6C09 - chains A and B of the 4 polymer chains in the assembly; structure by X-ray diffraction, 2.95 A resolution.

# Chain A
Protein: T-cell surface glycoprotein CD1c
From: Homo sapiens
Reference sequence: P29017 (CD1C_HUMAN); residues 1-279 here correspond to UniProt positions 19-297 (UniProt number = residue number + 18)
Sequence (287 residues; each row starts with the number of its first residue; numbers below 1 keep their minus sign (Glu-2 is residue -2)):
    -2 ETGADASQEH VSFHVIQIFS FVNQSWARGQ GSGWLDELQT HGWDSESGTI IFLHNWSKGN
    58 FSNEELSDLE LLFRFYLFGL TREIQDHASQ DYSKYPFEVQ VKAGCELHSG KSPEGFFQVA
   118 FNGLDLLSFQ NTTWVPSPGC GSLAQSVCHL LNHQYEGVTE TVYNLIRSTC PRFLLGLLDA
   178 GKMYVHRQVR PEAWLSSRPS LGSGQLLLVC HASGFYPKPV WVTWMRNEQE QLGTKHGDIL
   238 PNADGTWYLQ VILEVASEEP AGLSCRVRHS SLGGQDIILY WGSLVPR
Disordered / not traced: -2 to 6, 200-201, 256-257, 280-284
Cystine bridges: Cys102-Cys167, Cys207-Cys262
Covalently attached groups: N-acetylglucosamine (NAG) linked to Asn20
Construct notes: expression tag (-2 to 0, 280-284)
Ion coordination: K+ near Asp241 (its only coordinating residue here)
Ligand contacts: (2R)-2,3-dihydroxypropyl hexadecanoate (EKG): Phe10, Val12, Ile13, Gln14, Phe16, Gly26, Gln27, Gly28, Ser29, Gly30, His38, Gly39, Trp40, Ser42, Ile47, Leu66, Phe70, Leu74, Ala100, Leu162, Thr166, Cys167, Phe170
Curated features (UniProtKB/Swiss-Prot):
  - glycosylation (N-linked (GlcNAc...) asparagine): Asn20, Asn52, Asn57, Asn128
From the paper describing this entry:
  - mutagenesis - E61A, D83A, S143A, L147A: unchanged signaling in response to 3C8 TCR
  - mutagenesis - E157A: unchanged signaling
  - mutagenesis - R79A, N161A: decreased signaling
  - mutagenesis - E62A, L68A, F72A, E80A, Y152A: decreased signaling in response to 3C8 TCR

# Chain B
Protein: Beta-2-microglobulin
From: Homo sapiens
Reference sequence: P61769 (B2MG_HUMAN); residues 1-99 here correspond to UniProt positions 21-119 (UniProt number = residue number + 20)
Sequence (108 residues; numbered -2 to 105; the number before each row is that of its first residue; numbers below 1 keep their minus sign (Glu-2 is residue -2)):
    -2 ETGIQRTPKI QVYSRHPAEN GKSNFLNCYV SGFHPSDIEV DLLKNGERIE KVEHSDLSFS
    58 KDWSFYLLYY TEFTPTEKDE YACRVNHVTL SQPKIVKWDR DMGSLVPR
Disordered / not traced: -2 to 1, 100-105
Cystine bridges: Cys25-Cys80
Construct notes: expression tag (-2 to 0, 100-105)
Curated features (UniProtKB/Swiss-Prot):
  - modified residue: Gln2 (Pyrrolidone carboxylic acid)
  - glycosylation: Ile1 (N-linked (Glc) (glycation) isoleucine), Lys19 (N-linked (Glc) (glycation) lysine), Lys41 (N-linked (Glc) (glycation) lysine), Lys48 (N-linked (Glc) (glycation) lysine), Lys58 (N-linked (Glc) (glycation) lysine), Lys91 (N-linked (Glc) (glycation) lysine), Lys94 (N-linked (Glc) (glycation) lysine)

# Chain A / chain B interface
Residue-residue contacts (50; chain A residue first):
  Ile13(A) with Leu54(B); Ser55(B); Phe56(B), hydrophobic
  Gln27(A) with Leu54(B)
  Trp31(A) with Ser55(B)
  Gln36(A) with Asp53(B), hydrogen bond
  Glu95(A) with Pro32(B); Ser33(B), hydrogen bond; Phe62(B)
  Gln97(A) with His31(B), hydrogen bond; Phe56(B); Trp60(B), hydrogen bond (side chain-backbone); Phe62(B)
  Val98(A) with Phe56(B)
  Gln115(A) with Trp60(B)
  Ala117(A) with Trp60(B), hydrophobic
  Asn119(A) with His31(B)
  Gly120(A) with Arg3(B), hydrogen bond (backbone-side chain); His31(B), hydrogen bond (backbone-side chain)
  Asp122(A) with Trp60(B), hydrogen bond
  Glu189(A) with Arg12(B), salt bridge; His13(B), salt bridge; Pro14(B)
  Trp191(A) with His13(B); Pro14(B)
  Ser193(A) with Asp98(B), hydrogen bond
  Ser194(A) with Asp98(B); Met99(B), hydrogen bond (backbone-backbone)
  Arg195(A) with Asp96(B); Asp98(B), salt bridge
  His208(A) with Asp98(B), salt bridge
  Ser210(A) with Arg12(B), hydrogen bond (side chain-backbone)
  Gly211(A) with Arg12(B)
  Asp235(A) with Lys6(B), salt bridge; Gln8(B)
  Leu237(A) with Gln8(B); Tyr10(B); Tyr26(B), hydrophobic
  Pro238(A) with Tyr10(B), hydrogen bond (backbone-side chain); Tyr26(B), hydrophobic; Leu65(B)
  Asn239(A) with Arg12(B); Asn24(B), hydrogen bond; Leu65(B)
  Ala240(A) with Leu65(B); Tyr67(B)
  Asp241(A) with Arg12(B), salt bridge
  Thr243(A) with Arg12(B), hydrogen bond
  Tyr245(A) with Tyr10(B), hydrophobic; Ser11(B)
Also at the interface, not in a pair above, chain A (36 interface residues in all): Gln14, Ile15, Ser29, Gly39, Lys99, Val116, Leu121, Val206
Also at the interface, not in a pair above, chain B (27 interface residues in all): Asp34, Asp59, Tyr63

# Overview
36 residues of chain A and 27 residues of chain B are in contact, with 13 hydrogen bonds and 6 salt bridges.
Among the polar pairs are Glu189(A)-Arg12(B), Glu189(A)-His13(B) and Arg195(A)-Asp98(B). From the paper: E62A,
L68A and F72A of chain A, among others, reduce signaling in response to 3C8 TCR; R79A and N161A of chain A
reduce signaling; 12 substitutions were tested in all.
Here chain A is T-cell surface glycoprotein CD1c and chain B is Beta-2-microglobulin, both from Homo sapiens.
Entry 6C09 (Ternary crystal structure of the 3C8 TCR-CD1c-monoacylglycerol complex) was determined by X-ray
diffraction together with 6C15 from the same study.
